Entry 7DUQ (electron microscopy, 2.50 A resolution); this record covers chains A and B of the 6 polymer chains in the assembly.

== Chain A ==
Protein: Guanine nucleotide-binding protein G(s) subunit alpha isoforms short
From: Homo sapiens
UniProt: P63092 (GNAS2_HUMAN); numbering as in UniProt (aligned over 1-394)
Chain sequence (394 residues; row label = number of the first residue in the row):
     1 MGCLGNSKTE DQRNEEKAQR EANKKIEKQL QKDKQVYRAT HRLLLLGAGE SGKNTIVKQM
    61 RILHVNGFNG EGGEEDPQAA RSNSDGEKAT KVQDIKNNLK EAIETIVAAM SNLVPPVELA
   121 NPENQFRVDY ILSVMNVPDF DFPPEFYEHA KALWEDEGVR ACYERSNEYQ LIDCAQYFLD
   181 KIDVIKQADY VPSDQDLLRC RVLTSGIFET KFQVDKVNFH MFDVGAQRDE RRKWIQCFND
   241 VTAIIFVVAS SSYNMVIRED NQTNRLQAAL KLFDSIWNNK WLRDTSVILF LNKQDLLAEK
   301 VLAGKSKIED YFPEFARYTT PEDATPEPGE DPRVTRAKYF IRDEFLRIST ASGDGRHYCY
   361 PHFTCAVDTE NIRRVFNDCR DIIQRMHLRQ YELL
Not modelled in the structure: 1-10, 64-200, 255-261
Sequence notes: engineered mutation Asn54 (Ser in P63092), Ala226 (Gly in P63092), Ala268 (Glu in P63092), Lys271 (Asn in P63092), Asp274 (Lys in P63092), Lys280 (Arg in P63092), Asp284 (Thr in P63092), Thr285 (Ile in P63092)

== Chain B ==
Protein: Guanine nucleotide-binding protein G(I)/G(S)/G(T) subunit beta-1
From: Rattus norvegicus
UniProt: P54311 (GBB1_RAT); numbering as in UniProt (aligned over 2-340)
Chain sequence (345 residues; each row starts with the number of its first residue; numbers below 1 keep their minus sign (Met-4 is residue -4)):
    -4 MGSLLQSELD QLRQEAEQLK NQIRDARKAC ADATLSQITN NIDPVGRIQM RTRRTLRGHL
    56 AKIYAMHWGT DSRLLVSASQ DGKLIIWDSY TTNKVHAIPL RSSWVMTCAY APSGNYVACG
   116 GLDNICSIYN LKTREGNVRV SRELAGHTGY LSCCRFLDDN QIVTSSGDTT CALWDIETGQ
   176 QTTTFTGHTG DVMSLSLAPD TRLFVSGACD ASAKLWDVRE GMCRQTFTGH ESDINAICFF
   236 PNGNAFATGS DDATCRLFDL RADQELMTYS HDNIICGITS VSFSKSGRLL LAGYDDFNCN
   296 VWDALKADRA GVLAGHDNRV SCLGVTDDGM AVATGSWDSF LKIWN
Not modelled in the structure: -4 to 2
Sequence notes: initiating methionine (-4); expression tag (-3 to 1)
Swiss-Prot annotation at these positions:
  - modified residue: Ser2 (N-acetylserine), His266 (Phosphohistidine)

== How chain A and chain B interact ==
Residue-residue contacts - 76 pairs, chain A then chain B:
  Glu16(A) - Thr86(B)
  Glu16(A) - Asn88(B)  hydrogen bond
  Gln19(A) - Asp83(B)  hydrogen bond
  Gln19(A) - Thr86(B)  hydrogen bond
  Gln19(A) - Asn88(B)  hydrogen bond
  Asn23(A) - Asn88(B)  hydrogen bond
  Asn23(A) - Lys89(B)
  Ile26(A) - Lys89(B)
  Ile26(A) - Val90(B)
  Ile26(A) - His91(B)
  Ile26(A) - Ala92(B)  hydrophobic
  Glu27(A) - Lys89(B)
  Leu30(A) - Gly53(B)
  Leu30(A) - Lys78(B)
  Leu30(A) - Ile80(B)  hydrophobic
  Leu30(A) - Lys89(B)
  Asp33(A) - Leu55(B)
  Asp33(A) - Lys78(B)  salt bridge
  Lys34(A) - Leu55(B)
  Tyr37(A) - Leu55(B)  hydrophobic
  Tyr37(A) - Ala56(B)
  Tyr37(A) - Gln75(B)
  Tyr37(A) - Asp76(B)
  Arg38(A) - Leu55(B)  hydrogen bond (side chain-backbone)
  Ser205(A) - Asp118(B)
  Gly206(A) - Leu117(B)
  Gly206(A) - Asp118(B)
  Gly206(A) - Asn119(B)
  Ile207(A) - Ser97(B)
  Ile207(A) - Trp99(B)
  Ile207(A) - Leu117(B)  hydrogen bond (backbone-backbone)
  Ile207(A) - Asp118(B)
  Phe222(A) - Trp99(B)
  Ala226(A) - Asn119(B)  hydrogen bond (backbone-side chain)
  Ala226(A) - Thr143(B)
  Gln227(A) - Leu117(B)  hydrogen bond (side chain-backbone)
  Gln227(A) - Asn119(B)  hydrogen bond
  Gln227(A) - Gly144(B)
  Gln227(A) - Tyr145(B)  hydrogen bond (side chain-backbone)
  Arg228(A) - Gly162(B)
  Arg228(A) - Asp163(B)
  Arg228(A) - Thr164(B)
  Arg228(A) - Asp186(B)
  Glu230(A) - Asp186(B)
  Arg232(A) - Cys204(B)  hydrogen bond (side chain-backbone)
  Arg232(A) - Asp228(B)  salt bridge
  Lys233(A) - Tyr145(B)
  Lys233(A) - Met188(B)
  Lys233(A) - Cys204(B)
  Lys233(A) - Asp228(B)  salt bridge
  Lys233(A) - Asn230(B)  hydrogen bond
  Lys233(A) - Asp246(B)  salt bridge
  Trp234(A) - Met101(B)  hydrophobic
  Trp234(A) - Leu117(B)  hydrophobic
  Trp234(A) - Tyr145(B)
  Gln236(A) - Lys57(B)
  Gln236(A) - Tyr59(B)  hydrogen bond (backbone-side chain)
  Gln236(A) - Arg314(B)  hydrogen bond
  Gln236(A) - Trp332(B)
  Cys237(A) - Lys57(B)  hydrogen bond (backbone-side chain)
  Cys237(A) - Tyr59(B)  hydrogen bond (backbone-side chain)
  Cys237(A) - Gln75(B)  hydrogen bond
  Cys237(A) - Trp99(B)
  Cys237(A) - Met101(B)  hydrophobic
  Cys237(A) - Leu117(B)  hydrophobic
  Phe238(A) - Trp99(B)  hydrophobic
  Phe238(A) - Leu117(B)  hydrophobic
  Asn239(A) - Lys57(B)  hydrogen bond
  Asn239(A) - Trp332(B)
  Asp240(A) - Ala56(B)
  Asp240(A) - Lys57(B)  salt bridge
  Lys280(A) - Cys271(B)
  Lys280(A) - Asp290(B)  salt bridge
  Trp281(A) - Asp290(B)
  Trp281(A) - Arg314(B)
  Trp281(A) - Trp332(B)  hydrophobic
Other interface residues (no listed pair), chain A (31 interface residues in all): Arg20, Ala22, Arg42
Other interface residues (no listed pair), chain B (45 interface residues in all): Arg68, Thr87, Ser98, Thr184, Gly185, Phe292, Asn313

== In short ==
31 residues of chain A face 45 of chain B across their interface, with 19 hydrogen bonds and 6 salt bridges.
Among the polar pairs are Asp33(A)-Lys78(B), Arg232(A)-Asp228(B) and Lys233(A)-Asp228(B).
Here chain A is Guanine nucleotide-binding protein G(s) subunit alpha isoforms short (Homo sapiens) and chain
B is Guanine nucleotide-binding protein G(I)/G(S)/G(T) subunit beta-1 (Rattus norvegicus). Entry 7DUQ (Cryo-EM
structure of the compound 2 and GLP-1-bound human GLP-1 receptor-Gs complex) was determined by electron
microscopy, deposited together with 7DUR, 7EVM and 7E14.
